6T15 - chains c and k of the 33 polymer chains in the assembly; structure by electron microscopy, 3.29 A resolution.

Chain c:
Protein: Cytochrome C oxidase subunit 3; synonym: cytochrome C oxidase polypeptide III, COX3
From: Saccharomyces cerevisiae S288C
Notes: EC 1.9.3.1
UniProt: P00420 (COX3_YEAST); residues 1-269 here = UniProt positions 1-269
Sequence (269 residues; numbered 1 to 269; the number before each row is that of its first residue):
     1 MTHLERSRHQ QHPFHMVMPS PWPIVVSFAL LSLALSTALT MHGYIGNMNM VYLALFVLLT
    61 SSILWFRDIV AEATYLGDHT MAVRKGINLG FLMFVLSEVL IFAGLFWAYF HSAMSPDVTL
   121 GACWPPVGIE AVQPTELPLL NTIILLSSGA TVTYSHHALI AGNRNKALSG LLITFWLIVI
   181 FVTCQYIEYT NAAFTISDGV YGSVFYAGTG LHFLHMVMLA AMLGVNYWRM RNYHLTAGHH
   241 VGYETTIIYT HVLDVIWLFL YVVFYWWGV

Chain k:
Protein: Cytochrome C oxidase subunit 6A, mitochondrial; cytochrome C oxidase polypeptide via, COX13
From: Saccharomyces cerevisiae S288C
Notes: EC 1.9.3.1
UniProt: P32799 (COX13_YEAST); numbering as in UniProt (aligned over 10-129)
Sequence (131 residues; row label = number of the first residue in the row):
    10 ASSLPPNALK PAFGPPDKVA AQKFKESLMA TEKHAKDTSN MWVKISVWVA LPAIALTAVN
    70 TYFVEKEHAE HREHLKHVPD SEWPRDYEFM NIRSKPFFWG DGDKTLFWNP VVNRHIEHDD
   130 GARGSHHHHH H
Not modelled in the structure: 10, 129-140
Sequence notes: expression tag (130-140)

Interface between chain c and chain k:
Residue-residue contacts (60):
  Met-1(c) with Lys-19(k); Pro-20(k); Ala-21(k), hydrogen bond (backbone-backbone)
  Thr-2(c) with Ala-17(k); Leu-18(k)
  His-3(c) with Asn-16(k); Ala-17(k), hydrogen bond (backbone-backbone); Lys-19(k); Pro-20(k), hydrogen bond (side chain-backbone); Ala-21(k)
  Leu-4(c) with Ala-17(k)
  Arg-6(c) with Phe-22(k)
  Thr-40(c) with Phe-107(k)
  Met-41(c) with Lys-104(k), hydrogen bond (backbone-side chain); Phe-107(k), hydrophobic
  Met-48(c) with Trp-108(k), hydrophobic
  Thr-119(c) with Glu-97(k), hydrogen bond; Phe-98(k)
  Pro-126(c) with Phe-98(k), hydrophobic
  Val-127(c) with Tyr-96(k); Phe-98(k)
  Gly-128(c) with Tyr-96(k)
  Ile-129(c) with Phe-98(k), hydrophobic
  Thr-135(c) with Asn-69(k)
  Glu-136(c) with Thr-70(k), hydrogen bond (backbone-side chain); Val-73(k)
  Leu-137(c) with Thr-70(k)
  Leu-139(c) with Thr-66(k)
  Leu-140(c) with Thr-66(k); Thr-70(k)
  Ser-147(c) with Ala-59(k); Ile-63(k)
  Thr-153(c) with Trp-51(k)
  Tyr-154(c) with Ser-48(k), hydrogen bond (backbone-side chain); Trp-51(k), hydrophobic; Val-52(k); Ser-55(k)
  His-157(c) with Ala-44(k); Thr-47(k); Ser-48(k)
  Ala-158(c) with Ser-48(k), hydrogen bond (backbone-side chain)
  Ile-160(c) with Glu-41(k); Ala-44(k), hydrophobic
  Ala-161(c) with Ala-44(k); Lys-45(k)
  Tyr-186(c) with Phe-116(k), hydrophobic
  Tyr-189(c) with Phe-116(k), hydrophobic
  Thr-190(c) with Asn-118(k), hydrogen bond (backbone-side chain)
  Asn-191(c) with Arg-81(k)
  Ala-192(c) with Val-121(k); Asn-122(k), hydrogen bond (backbone-side chain)
  Ala-193(c) with Asn-122(k), hydrogen bond (backbone-side chain)
  Thr-195(c) with Asn-122(k)
  Ser-197(c) with Phe-98(k); Ile-101(k); Arg-102(k), hydrogen bond
  Asp-198(c) with Phe-98(k); Met-99(k); Asn-100(k), hydrogen bond (side chain-backbone)
  Gly-199(c) with Phe-98(k), hydrogen bond (backbone-backbone)
Other interface residues (no listed pair), chain c (39 interface residues in all): Leu-120, Ile-143, Ala-150, Phe-194
Other interface residues (no listed pair), chain k (42 interface residues in all): Thr-40, Ala-62, Ala-67, Glu-74, His-77, Trp-117

Overview:
Chain c and chain k form an interface of 39 and 42 residues respectively, with 14 hydrogen bonds. Among the
polar pairs are His-3(c)/Pro-20(k), Met-41(c)/Lys-104(k) and Thr-119(c)/Glu-97(k).
Chain c is Cytochrome C oxidase subunit 3; synonym: cytochrome C oxidase polypeptide III, COX3 and chain k is
Cytochrome C oxidase subunit 6A, mitochondrial; cytochrome C oxidase polypeptide via, COX13, both from
Saccharomyces cerevisiae S288C; the structure, The III2-IV(5B)1 respiratory supercomplex from S. cerevisiae,
was determined by electron microscopy, deposited together with 6T0B.
